PDB entry 6HHN | X-ray diffraction, 1.47 A resolution | chain A

== Chain A ==
Molecule: L-rhamnose mutarotase
From: Formosa agariphila
Notes: EC 5.1.3.32
Reference sequence: T2KM13 (T2KM13_9FLAO); numbering as in UniProt (aligned over 2-104)
Sequence (115 residues; row label = number of the first residue in the row; numbers below 1 keep their minus sign (Met-10 is residue -10)):
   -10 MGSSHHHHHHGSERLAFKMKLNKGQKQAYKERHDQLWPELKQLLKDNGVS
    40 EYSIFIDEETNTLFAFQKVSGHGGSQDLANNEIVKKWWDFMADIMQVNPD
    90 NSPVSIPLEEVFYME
Not modelled in the structure: -10 to 0, 61-65
Construct notes: initiating methionine (-10); expression tag (-9 to 1)
Curated features (UniProtKB/Swiss-Prot):
  - active site: His22 (Proton donor)
  - binding site (substrate): Tyr18, Tyr41, Trp76, Trp77

== Overview ==
Curated annotation (UniProt) lists active-site residue His22 and 4 substrate-binding residues.
Chain A is L-rhamnose mutarotase (Formosa agariphila); the structure, Crystal structure of L-rhamnose
mutarotase FA22100 from Formosa agariphila, was determined by X-ray diffraction, deposited together with 6HPD
and 6HR5.
